Entry 3T2Z (X-ray diffraction, 2.30 A resolution); this record covers chains A and B.

# Chain A (and B)
Molecule: Sulfide-quinone reductase, putative
Source organism: Acidithiobacillus ferrooxidans
Notes: chain B of this document is another copy of the same molecule, construct and numbering; everything in this record applies to it too
UniProt: B7JBP8 (B7JBP8_ACIF2); residues 2-434 here = UniProt positions 2-434
Chain sequence (437 residues; numbered -2 to 434; the number before each row is that of its first residue; numbers below 1 keep their minus sign (Met-2 is residue -2)):
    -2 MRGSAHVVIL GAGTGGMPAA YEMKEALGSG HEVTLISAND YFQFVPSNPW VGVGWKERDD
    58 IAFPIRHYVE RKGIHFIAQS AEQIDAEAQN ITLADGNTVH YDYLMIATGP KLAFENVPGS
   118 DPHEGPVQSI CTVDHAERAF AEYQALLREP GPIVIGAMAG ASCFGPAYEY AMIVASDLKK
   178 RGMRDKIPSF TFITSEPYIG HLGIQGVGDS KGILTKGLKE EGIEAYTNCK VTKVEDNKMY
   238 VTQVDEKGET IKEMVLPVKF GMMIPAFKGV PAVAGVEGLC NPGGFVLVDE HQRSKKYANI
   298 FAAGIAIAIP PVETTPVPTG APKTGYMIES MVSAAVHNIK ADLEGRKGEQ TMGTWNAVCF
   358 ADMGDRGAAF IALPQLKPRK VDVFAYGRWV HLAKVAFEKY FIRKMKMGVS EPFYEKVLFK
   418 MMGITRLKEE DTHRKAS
Unresolved in the structure: -2 to 0, 428-434
Sequence notes: expression tag (-2 to 1)
Curated features (UniProtKB/Swiss-Prot):
  - active site (Cysteine persulfide intermediate): Cys160, Cys356
  - binding site (FAD): Gly8 to Gly12, Ser34, Ala35, Ser77, Ala78, Ile302, Gly322, Lys391
  - mutagenesis: Ser126 (S126A: No effect on FAD reduction. Strongly reduced activity with decylubiquinone), Cys128 (C128A: No effect on FAD reduction. Strongly reduced activity with decylubiquinone; C128S: No effect on FAD reduction. Abolishes activity with decylubiquinone), His132 (H132A: No effect on FAD reduction. Reduced activity with decylubiquinone), Cys160 (C160A: Strongly reduces FAD reduction. Abolishes activity with decylubiquinone), His198 (H198A: No effect on FAD reduction. Reduced activity with decylubiquinone), Cys356 (C356A: Complete loss of enzyme activity. Abolishes enzyme FAD reduction. Abolishes activity with decylubiquinone)
Glycans and other covalent adducts: trisulfane (S3H) linked to Cys160, Cys356; hydrosulfuric acid (H2S) linked to Cys160, Cys356
Small-molecule neighbours:
  - 1,3-butanediol (BU2): Phe41, Pro43, Val355, Phe357, Lys391, Phe394, Met418
  - FAD (flavin-adenine dinucleotide): Leu7, Gly8, Ala9, Gly10, Thr11, Gly12, Gly13, Ile33, Ser34, Ala35, Asn36, Val42, Pro43, Pro46, Gln76, Ser77, Ala78, Ala104, Thr105, Gly106, Pro107, Ile127, Cys128, Pro163, Phe264, Val267, Ala269, Ala300, Gly301, Ile302, Lys320, Thr321, Gly322, Tyr323, Ile325, Val355, Phe357, Lys391, Met418
  - hydrosulfuric acid (H2S), molecule 1: Leu109, Phe111, Ser126, Ile127, Cys128, Thr129, His132
  - hydrosulfuric acid (H2S), molecule 2: Phe161, Gly162, Pro163, Phe367
  - hydrosulfuric acid (H2S), molecule 3: Gly162, Pro163, Glu166, Phe357, Ala358
  - hydrosulfuric acid / trisulfane: Ser159, Gly162, Pro163, Pro319, Thr321, Val355
From the paper describing this entry:
  - catalytic residues: Cys160, Cys356
  - catalytic residues: Cys128, Glu166, Lys391, Tyr411 (proposed by the authors, not directly observed)
  - binding site for flavin-adenine dinucleotide: Thr11, Gly12, Ser34, Ala78, Gly322, Phe357, Lys391
  - binding site for hydrosulfuric acid: Ser126, Cys128, Thr129, His132
  - binding site for trisulfane: Cys160, Cys356
  - mutagenesis - C160A, C356A: abolished catalytic activity
  - mutagenesis - C128A: unchanged catalytic activity
  - mutagenesis - C128A: decreased catalytic activity on DUQ
  - mutagenesis - C128A: unchanged catalytic activity on flavin-adenine dinucleotide
  - conformationally variable residues: Leu415, Met418

# How chain A and chain B interact
Residue-residue contacts (41):
  Tyr323(A) - Lys425(B)
  Thr348(A) - Glu426(B)  hydrogen bond
  Gly350(A) - Lys425(B)
  Gly350(A) - Glu426(B)
  Thr351(A) - Leu424(B)
  Thr351(A) - Lys425(B)  hydrogen bond (side chain-backbone)
  Thr351(A) - Glu426(B)
  Leu370(A) - Leu424(B)
  Leu370(A) - Lys425(B)
  Arg376(A) - Trp386(B)
  Arg376(A) - Leu389(B)
  Lys377(A) - Trp386(B)
  Lys377(A) - Gly420(B)
  Lys377(A) - Leu424(B)
  Val378(A) - Trp386(B)  hydrophobic
  Val378(A) - Gly420(B)
  Asp379(A) - Trp386(B)
  Val380(A) - Ala382(B)  hydrophobic
  Val380(A) - Trp386(B)  hydrophobic
  Trp386(A) - Arg376(B)
  Trp386(A) - Lys377(B)
  Trp386(A) - Val378(B)  hydrophobic
  Trp386(A) - Asp379(B)
  Trp386(A) - Val380(B)  hydrophobic
  Leu389(A) - Arg376(B)
  Glu412(A) - Glu427(B)
  Leu415(A) - Lys425(B)
  Gly420(A) - Lys377(B)
  Gly420(A) - Val378(B)
  Leu424(A) - Thr351(B)
  Leu424(A) - Leu370(B)
  Leu424(A) - Lys377(B)
  Lys425(A) - Tyr323(B)
  Lys425(A) - Gly350(B)
  Lys425(A) - Thr351(B)  hydrogen bond (backbone-side chain)
  Lys425(A) - Leu370(B)
  Lys425(A) - Leu415(B)
  Glu426(A) - Thr348(B)  hydrogen bond
  Glu426(A) - Gly350(B)
  Glu426(A) - Thr351(B)
  Glu427(A) - Glu412(B)
Other interface residues (no listed pair), chain A (22 interface residues in all): Ala382, Tyr411, Met419
Other interface residues (no listed pair), chain B (22 interface residues in all): Tyr411, Met419

# In short
Chain A and chain B each contribute 22 residues to their interface; the contacts include 4 hydrogen bonds.
Polar contacts include Thr348(A)-Glu426(B) and Thr351(A)-Lys425(B). The paper reports catalytic residues
Cys160(A), Cys356(A) and Cys128(A) among others; C160A and C356A of chain A abolish catalytic activity.
Both chains are Sulfide-quinone reductase, putative (Acidithiobacillus ferrooxidans). Entry 3T2Z (Crystal
structure of sulfide:quinone oxidoreductase from Acidithiobacillus ferrooxidans) was determined by X-ray
diffraction, deposited together with 3T31 and 3KPK.
